Entry 3KGT (X-ray diffraction, 1.95 A resolution); this record covers chains A and B.

Chain A (and B):
Protein: Transthyretin
Organism: Homo sapiens
Notes: chain B of this document is another copy of the same molecule, construct and numbering; everything in this record applies to it too
UniProt: P02766 (TTHY_HUMAN); residues 1-127 here correspond to UniProt positions 21-147 (UniProt number = residue number + 20)
Amino-acid sequence (127 residues; row label = number of the first residue in the row):
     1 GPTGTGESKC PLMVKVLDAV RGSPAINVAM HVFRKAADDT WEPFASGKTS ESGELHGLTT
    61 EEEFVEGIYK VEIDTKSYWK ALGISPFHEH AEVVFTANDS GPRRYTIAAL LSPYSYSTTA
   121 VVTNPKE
Unresolved in the structure: 1-9, 126-127 (chain B: 1-9, 99-102, 126-127)
Differences from the reference sequence: engineered mutation M30 (Val50 in P02766)
Residues lining bound ligands: genistein (GEN): K15, L17, A108, L110, S117, T119, V121

Interface between chain A and chain B:
Pairs across the interface (43):
  I68(A) with E89(B)
  F87(A) with F95(B), hydrophobic; Y105(B), hydrophobic; I107(B), hydrophobic; A120(B), hydrophobic
  H88(A) with V93(B); V94(B); T118(B)
  E89(A) with I68(B); V94(B), hydrogen bond (backbone-backbone); T96(B), hydrogen bond
  H90(A) with V94(B)
  E92(A) with E92(B); Y116(B), hydrogen bond (backbone-side chain)
  V93(A) with F87(B), hydrophobic; H88(B)
  V94(A) with H88(B); E89(B), hydrogen bond (backbone-backbone); H90(B); E92(B)
  F95(A) with F87(B), hydrophobic; E89(B)
  T96(A) with E89(B), hydrogen bond
  Y105(A) with F87(B), hydrophobic
  I107(A) with F87(B), hydrophobic
  Y114(A) with T119(B), hydrogen bond (backbone-side chain); A120(B), hydrogen bond (backbone-backbone); V122(B), hydrophobic
  S115(A) with T118(B), hydrogen bond (side chain-backbone); T119(B), hydrogen bond
  Y116(A) with E92(B), hydrogen bond (side chain-backbone); S117(B); T118(B), hydrogen bond (backbone-backbone)
  S117(A) with Y116(B); S117(B)
  T118(A) with H88(B); S115(B), hydrogen bond (backbone-side chain); Y116(B), hydrogen bond (backbone-backbone)
  T119(A) with Y114(B), hydrogen bond (side chain-backbone); S115(B), hydrogen bond
  A120(A) with F87(B), hydrophobic; Y114(B), hydrogen bond (backbone-backbone)
  V122(A) with Y114(B), hydrophobic
Other interface residues (no listed pair), chain A (21 interface residues in all): K76

In short:
Chain A and chain B form an interface of 21 and 20 residues respectively; the contacts include 16 hydrogen
bonds. Polar contacts include E89(A)-T96(B), E92(A)-Y116(B) and Y114(A)-T119(B). Bound to chain A: genistein.
Both chains are Transthyretin (Homo sapiens). Entry 3KGT (V30M mutant human transthyretin (TTR) complexed with
genistein (V30M:GEN) pH 7.5) was determined by X-ray diffraction together with 3KGS and 3KGU from the same
study.
